Entry 8IYB (X-ray diffraction, 1.50 A resolution); this record covers chain A.

== Chain A ==
Name: Feruloyl esterase
Source organism: Aspergillus sydowii
Reference sequence: A0A1L9T9J3 (A0A1L9T9J3_9EURO); residues 1-275 here correspond to UniProt positions 19-293 (UniProt number = residue number + 18)
Sequence (281 residues; each row starts with the number of its first residue; numbers below 1 keep their minus sign (His-5 is residue -5)):
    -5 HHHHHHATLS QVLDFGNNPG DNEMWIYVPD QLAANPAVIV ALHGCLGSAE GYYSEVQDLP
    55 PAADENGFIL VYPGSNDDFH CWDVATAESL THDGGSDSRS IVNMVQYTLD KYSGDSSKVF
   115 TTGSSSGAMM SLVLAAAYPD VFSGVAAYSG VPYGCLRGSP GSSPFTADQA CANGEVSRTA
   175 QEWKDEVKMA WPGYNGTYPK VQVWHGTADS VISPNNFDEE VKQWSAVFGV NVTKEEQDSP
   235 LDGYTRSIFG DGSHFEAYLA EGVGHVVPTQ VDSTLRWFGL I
Not modelled in the structure: -5 to 0
Construct notes: expression tag (-5 to 0)
Disulfides: Cys39-Cys75, Cys149-Cys165
Covalently attached groups: N-acetylglucosamine (NAG) linked to Asn189, Asn225
Ligand contacts: ferulic acid (FER; 3-(4-hydroxy-3-methoxyphenyl)-2-propenoic acid): Gly38, Cys39, Ser118, Ser119, Ser120, Met123, Ser156, Ser157, Pro158, Ala161, Asp162, Gln163, Ala166, Val205, Ile206, His259

== Summary ==
Bound to chain A: ferulic acid. N-acetylglucosamine is covalently linked to Asn189 and Asn225.
Chain A is Feruloyl esterase (Aspergillus sydowii); the structure, Structure insight into substrate
recognition and catalysis by feruloyl esterase from Aspergillus sydowii, was determined by X-ray diffraction
(same publication as 8IY8 and 8IYC).
